7TPD - chains A and B of the 4 polymer chains in the assembly; structure by X-ray diffraction, 2.60 A resolution.

== Chain A ==
Name: Integrin alpha-IIb heavy chain
Source organism: Homo sapiens
UniProt: P08514 (ITA2B_HUMAN); residues 1-457 here correspond to UniProt positions 32-488 (UniProt number = residue number + 31)
Chain sequence (457 residues; each row starts with the number of its first residue):
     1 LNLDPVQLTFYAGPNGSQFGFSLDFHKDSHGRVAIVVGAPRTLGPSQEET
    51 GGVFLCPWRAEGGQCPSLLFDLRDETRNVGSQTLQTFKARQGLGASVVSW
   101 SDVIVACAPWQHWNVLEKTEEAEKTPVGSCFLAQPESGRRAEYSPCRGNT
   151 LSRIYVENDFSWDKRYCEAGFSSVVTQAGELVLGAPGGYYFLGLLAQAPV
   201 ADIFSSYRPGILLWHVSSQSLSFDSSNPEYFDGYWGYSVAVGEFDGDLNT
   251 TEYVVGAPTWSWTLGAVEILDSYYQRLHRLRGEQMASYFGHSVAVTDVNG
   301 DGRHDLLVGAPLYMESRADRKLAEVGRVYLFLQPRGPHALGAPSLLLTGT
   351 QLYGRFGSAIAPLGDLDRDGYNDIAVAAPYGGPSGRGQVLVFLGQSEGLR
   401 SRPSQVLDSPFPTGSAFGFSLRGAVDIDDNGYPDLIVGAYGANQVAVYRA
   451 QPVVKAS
Curated features (UniProtKB/Swiss-Prot):
  - binding site (Ca(2+)): Glu243, Asp245, Asp247, Thr250, Glu252, Asp297, Asn299, Asp301, Arg303, Asp305, Asp365, Asp367, Asp369, Tyr371, Asp373, Asp426, Asp428, Asn430, Tyr432, Asp434
  - glycosylation (N-linked (GlcNAc...) asparagine): Asn15, Asn249
Disulfides: Cys56-Cys65, Cys107-Cys130, Cys146-Cys167
Bound ions: Ca2+ site 1: Glu243, Asp245, Asp247, Thr250, Glu252; Ca2+ site 2: Asp297, Asn299, Asp301, Arg303, Asp305; Ca2+ site 3: Asp365, Asp367, Asp369, Tyr371, Asp373; Ca2+ site 4: Asp426, Asp428, Asn430, Tyr432, Asp434
Ligand contacts: IR7 ((4-{[2-oxo-4-(piperidin-4-yl)piperazin-1-yl]acetyl}phenoxy)acetic acid): Asp159, Phe160, Ser161, Tyr189, Tyr190, Leu192, Asp224, Ser225, Phe231
Reported in the primary citation:
  - binding site for IR7: Asp224

== Chain B ==
Name: Integrin beta-3
Source organism: Homo sapiens
UniProt: P05106 (ITB3_HUMAN); residues 1-471 here correspond to UniProt positions 27-497 (UniProt number = residue number + 26)
Chain sequence (471 residues; row label = number of the first residue in the row):
     1 GPNICTTRGVSSCQQCLAVSPMCAWCSDEALPLGSPRCDLKENLLKDNCA
    51 PESIEFPVSEARVLEDRPLSDKGSGDSSQVTQVSPQRIALRLRPDDSKNF
   101 SIQVRQVEDYPVDIYYLMDLSYSMKDDLWSIQNLGTKLATQMRKLTSNLR
   151 IGFGAFVDKPVSPYMYISPPEALENPCYDMKTTCLPMFGYKHVLTLTDQV
   201 TRFNEEVKKQSVSRNRDAPEGGFDAIMQATVCDEKIGWRNDASHLLVFTT
   251 DAKTHIALDGRLAGIVQPNDGQCHVGSDNHYSASTTMDYPSLGLMTEKLS
   301 QKNINLIFAVTENVVNLYQNYSELIPGTTVGVLSMDSSNVLQLIVDAYGK
   351 IRSKVELEVRDLPEELSLSFNATCLNNEVIPGLKSCMGLKIGDTVSFSIE
   401 AKVRGCPQEKEKSFTIKPVGFKDSLIVQVTFDCDCACQAQAEPNSHRCNN
   451 GNGTFECGVCRCGPGWLGSQC
Unresolved in the structure: 467-471
Curated features (UniProtKB/Swiss-Prot):
  - region: Cys177 to Cys184 (Involved in CX3CL1-, NRG1-, FGF1- and IGF1-binding), Gln267 to Met287 (CX3CL1-binding)
  - binding site (Mg(2+)): Ser121, Ser123, Glu220
  - binding site (Ca(2+)): Ser123, Asp126, Asp127, Asp158, Asn215, Asp217, Pro219, Glu220, Asp251, Met335
  - glycosylation (N-linked (GlcNAc...) asparagine): Asn99, Asn320, Asn371, Asn452
Disulfides: Cys5-Cys23, Cys13-Cys435, Cys16-Cys38, Cys26-Cys49, Cys177-Cys184, Cys232-Cys273, Cys374-Cys386, Cys406-Cys433, Cys437-Cys457, Cys448-Cys460
Covalently attached groups: N-acetylglucosamine (NAG) linked to Asn99, Asn320, Asn371
Bound ions: Mg2+: Ser121, Ser123, Glu220 (together with IR7); Ca2+ site 1: Ser123, Asp126, Asp127, Met335; Ca2+ site 2: Asp158, Asn215, Asp217, Pro219, Glu220
Ligand contacts: IR7 ((4-{[2-oxo-4-(piperidin-4-yl)piperazin-1-yl]acetyl}phenoxy)acetic acid): Ser121, Tyr122, Ser123, Ser213, Arg214, Asn215, Arg216, Asp217, Ala218, Glu220
Reported in the primary citation:
  - binding site for IR7: Tyr122
  - Mg2+ coordination: Ser123
  - mutagenesis - N305T (6-fold): increased binding to FITC-echistatin

== How chain A and chain B interact ==
Pairs across the interface (67):
  Phe21(A) with Arg261(B); Val266(B), hydrophobic
  Arg41(A) with Gly264(B), hydrogen bond (side chain-backbone)
  Trp110(A) with Arg261(B), hydrogen bond (side chain-backbone); Leu262(B); Gly264(B)
  His112(A) with Ser162(B), hydrogen bond; Ile167(B)
  Glu121(A) with Ser168(B), hydrogen bond; Pro169(B)
  Glu123(A) with Tyr166(B); Ser168(B); Arg216(B), salt bridge
  Lys124(A) with Ile167(B); Ser168(B), hydrogen bond (backbone-side chain)
  Thr125(A) with Arg216(B)
  Pro126(A) with Ser162(B); Pro163(B), hydrophobic
  Tyr166(A) with Arg216(B)
  Glu168(A) with Pro163(B); Leu262(B)
  Phe171(A) with Arg261(B)
  Tyr190(A) with Arg216(B), hydrogen bond (side chain-backbone)
  Phe191(A) with Pro163(B), hydrophobic; Asp217(B)
  Phe231(A) with Lys253(B), hydrogen bond (backbone-side chain)
  Asp232(A) with Pro219(B); Lys253(B), salt bridge
  Tyr234(A) with His255(B); Asp259(B); Leu262(B), hydrophobic
  Tyr237(A) with Leu258(B), hydrogen bond (side chain-backbone); Arg261(B)
  Thr259(A) with Ile256(B); Asp259(B)
  Trp262(A) with Lys253(B); Leu317(B)
  Thr263(A) with Ile256(B); Tyr321(B), hydrogen bond
  Met285(A) with Leu317(B), hydrophobic; Asn320(B); Tyr321(B), hydrophobic; Leu324(B)
  Ala286(A) with Ile256(B), hydrophobic; Leu292(B), hydrophobic
  Tyr288(A) with Ile256(B), hydrophobic; Ala257(B); Leu258(B), hydrogen bond (side chain-backbone); Asp259(B), hydrogen bond
  His291(A) with Leu258(B)
  Pro311(A) with Leu258(B), hydrophobic
  Leu312(A) with Ala257(B); Leu258(B), hydrophobic
  Met314(A) with Gly293(B); Leu324(B), hydrophobic
  Asp319(A) with Lys384(B), salt bridge
  Lys321(A) with Glu358(B), salt bridge
  Leu322(A) with Leu324(B)
  Glu324(A) with Ser291(B), hydrogen bond
  Tyr353(A) with Gly293(B), hydrogen bond (side chain-backbone); Leu294(B); Glu297(B), hydrogen bond
  Arg355(A) with Leu258(B); Pro268(B)
  Tyr380(A) with Pro268(B)
  Phe419(A) with Arg261(B)
  Tyr440(A) with Val266(B)
Other interface residues (no listed pair), chain A (44 interface residues in all): Gln18, Ala95, Asn114, Pro186, Gly187, Gln284, Arg320
Other interface residues (no listed pair), chain B (34 interface residues in all): Ala218, Ala263, Pro326

== Summary ==
44 residues of chain A face 34 of chain B across their interface; the contacts include 14 hydrogen bonds and 4
salt bridges. Among the polar pairs are Glu123(A)-Arg216(B), Asp232(A)-Lys253(B) and Asp319(A)-Lys384(B). The
paper reports a binding site for IR7 at Asp224(A) and Tyr122(B); N305T of chain B increases binding to
FITC-echistatin.
Here chain A is Integrin alpha-IIb heavy chain and chain B is Integrin beta-3, both from Homo sapiens. Entry
7TPD (Integrin alpha IIB beta3 complex with EF5154) was determined by X-ray diffraction, deposited together
with 7L8P, 7TCT, 7TD8, 7THO, 7TMZ, 7U60 and 15 further entries.
